PDB entry 3C91 | electron microscopy, 6.80 A resolution (low resolution: residue-level contacts below are approximate; hydrogen-bond / salt-bridge calls are withheld) | chains D and E of the 28 polymer chains in the assembly

Chain D (and E):
Protein: Proteasome subunit alpha
Source organism: Thermoplasma acidophilum
Notes: EC 3.4.25.1; chain E of this document is another copy of the same molecule, construct and numbering; everything in this record applies to it too
Reference sequence: P25156 (PSMA_THEAC); numbering as in UniProt (aligned over 1-233)
Sequence (233 residues; row label = number of the first residue in the row):
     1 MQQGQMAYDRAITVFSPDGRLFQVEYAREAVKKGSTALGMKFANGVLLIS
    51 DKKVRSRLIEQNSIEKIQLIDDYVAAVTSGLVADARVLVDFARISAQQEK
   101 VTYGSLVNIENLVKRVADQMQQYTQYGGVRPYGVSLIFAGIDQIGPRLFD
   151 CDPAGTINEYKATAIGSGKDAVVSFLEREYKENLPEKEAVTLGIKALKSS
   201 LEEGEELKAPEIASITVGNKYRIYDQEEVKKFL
Not modelled in the structure: 1-6
Curated features (UniProtKB/Swiss-Prot):
  - mutagenesis: Met1 to Ile12 (Markedly increases peptidolytic activity. Designated open-gate mutant), Lys66 (K66A: Prevents PAN to associate with the proteasome and stimulate gate opening), Leu81 (L81A/E/G: Prevents PAN to stimulate gate opening), Val82 (V82A: No effect on PAN's ability to stimulate gate opening; V82D/G: Prevents PAN to stimulate gate opening)
From the paper describing this entry:
  - mutagenesis - L81A, V82G: abolished catalytic activity on PAN
  - mutagenesis - L81A: abolished catalytic activity on its C-terminal peptides
  - mutagenesis - L81A: abolished catalytic activity on PA26
  - mutagenesis - V82A: unchanged catalytic activity
  - mutagenesis - V82D: abolished catalytic activity
  - mutagenesis - V82G: unchanged catalytic activity on PA26
  - mutagenesis - V82G: abolished binding to PAN
  - mutagenesis - V82G: unchanged binding to PA26

Interface between chain D and chain E:
Contacting residue pairs (63; chain D residue first):
  Ala7(D) - Arg10(E)
  Tyr8(D) - Asp9(E)
  Tyr8(D) - Arg10(E)
  Val14(D) - Gln23(E)
  Val14(D) - Arg130(E)
  Phe15(D) - Gln23(E)
  Phe15(D) - Tyr26(E)
  Phe15(D) - Ala27(E)
  Phe15(D) - Leu81(E)
  Phe15(D) - Arg130(E)
  Phe15(D) - Pro131(E)
  Phe15(D) - Tyr132(E)
  Phe15(D) - Gly133(E)
  Ser16(D) - Tyr26(E)
  Pro17(D) - Tyr26(E)
  Pro17(D) - Glu29(E)
  Asp18(D) - Glu29(E)
  Asp18(D) - Ala30(E)
  Asp18(D) - Lys33(E)
  Gly19(D) - Tyr26(E)
  Gly19(D) - Glu29(E)
  Gly19(D) - Ala30(E)
  Gly19(D) - Leu81(E)
  Arg20(D) - Lys33(E)
  Leu21(D) - Leu81(E)
  Leu21(D) - Arg130(E)
  Lys114(D) - Arg93(E)
  Ala117(D) - Arg86(E)
  Asp118(D) - Arg86(E)
  Gln121(D) - Val87(E)
  Thr124(D) - Arg130(E)
  Gln125(D) - Tyr123(E)
  Gln125(D) - Val129(E)
  Gln125(D) - Arg130(E)
  Gln125(D) - Tyr132(E)
  Tyr126(D) - Tyr123(E)
  Tyr126(D) - Gly128(E)
  Tyr126(D) - Val129(E)
  Gly127(D) - Gly128(E)
  Gly127(D) - Val129(E)
  Ala154(D) - Ala83(E)
  Gly155(D) - Arg86(E)
  Thr156(D) - Val82(E)
  Thr156(D) - Ala83(E)
  Thr156(D) - Arg86(E)
  Ile157(D) - Arg86(E)
  Glu159(D) - Glu60(E)
  Glu159(D) - Ser63(E)
  Tyr160(D) - Leu58(E)
  Tyr160(D) - Ile59(E)
  Tyr160(D) - Glu60(E)
  Lys161(D) - Glu60(E)
  Ala162(D) - Leu58(E)
  Val173(D) - Leu58(E)
  Leu176(D) - Arg57(E)
  Leu176(D) - Leu58(E)
  Glu177(D) - Ser56(E)
  Glu177(D) - Arg57(E)
  Glu177(D) - Leu58(E)
  Arg178(D) - Arg57(E)
  Arg178(D) - Leu58(E)
  Glu179(D) - Arg57(E)
  Tyr180(D) - Arg57(E)
Also at the interface, not in a pair above, chain D (35 interface residues in all): Thr13, Ser174, Phe175
Also at the interface, not in a pair above, chain E (30 interface residues in all): Arg55, Asp84, Asp90

Summary:
35 residues of chain D face 30 of chain E across their interface. UniProt lists 15 mutagenesis sites on chain
D. The paper reports that L81A and V82G of chain D abolish catalytic activity on PAN; L81A of chain D
abolishes catalytic activity on its C-terminal peptides.
Chain D and chain E are both Proteasome subunit alpha (Thermoplasma acidophilum); the structure, Thermoplasma
acidophilum 20S proteasome with an open gate, was determined by electron microscopy, deposited together with
3C92.
